PDB entry 3EAZ | X-ray diffraction, 1.31 A resolution | chain A

Chain A:
Protein: Tyrosine-protein kinase CSK
Source organism: Homo sapiens
Notes: EC 2.7.10.2; fragment: Csk, SH2 domain to 178)
UniProt: P41240 (CSK_HUMAN); residue numbers follow UniProt; this construct covers 73-178
Chain sequence (106 residues; each row starts with the number of its first residue):
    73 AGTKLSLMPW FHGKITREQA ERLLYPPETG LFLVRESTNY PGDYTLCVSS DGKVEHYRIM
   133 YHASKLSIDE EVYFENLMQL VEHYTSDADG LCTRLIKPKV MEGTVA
Disordered / not traced: 175-178
Differences from the reference sequence: engineered mutation S122 (Cys in P41240)
From the paper describing this entry:
  - mutagenesis - C164S: decreased stability

Overview:
From the paper: C164S reduces stability.
Chain A is Tyrosine-protein kinase CSK (Homo sapiens); the structure, Crystal structure of SH2 domain of Human
Csk (carboxyl-terminal src kinase), C122S mutant, was determined by X-ray diffraction, deposited together with
3EAC.
